Entry 7D6R (X-ray diffraction, 1.60 A resolution); this record covers chains A and G of the 7 polymer chains in the assembly.

[Chain A]
Molecule: rRNA N-glycosylase
Source organism: Escherichia coli
Notes: EC 3.2.2.22
UniProt: Q8XBV2 (Q8XBV2_ECOLX); residues 1-297 here correspond to UniProt positions 23-319 (UniProt number = residue number + 22)
Amino-acid sequence (297 residues; row label = number of the first residue in the row):
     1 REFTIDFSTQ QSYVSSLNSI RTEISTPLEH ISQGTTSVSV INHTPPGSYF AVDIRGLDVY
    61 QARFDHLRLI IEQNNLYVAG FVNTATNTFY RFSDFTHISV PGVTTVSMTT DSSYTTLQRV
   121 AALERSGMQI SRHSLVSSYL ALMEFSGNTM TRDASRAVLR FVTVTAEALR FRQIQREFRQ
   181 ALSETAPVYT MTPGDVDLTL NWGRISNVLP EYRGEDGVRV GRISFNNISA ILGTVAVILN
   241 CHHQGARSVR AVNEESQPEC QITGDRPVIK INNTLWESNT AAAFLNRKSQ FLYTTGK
Unresolved in the structure: 242-256
Cystine bridges: Cys241-Cys260
Reported in the primary citation:
  - binding site for MMA betaAla peptide (chain G): Glu72, Tyr77, Val78, Asp94, Ser112, Tyr114, Thr115, Glu167, Arg170, Thr199, Gly203
  - catalytic residues: Glu167, Arg170 (citing earlier work)

[Chain G]
Molecule: MMA betaAla peptide
Source organism: Escherichia coli
Amino-acid sequence (11 residues; row label = number of the first residue in the row):
     1 MAMMXRRRRA X
Unresolved in the structure: 1-5
Modified residues: BAL (beta-alanine) at position 5; NH2 (amino group) at position 11

[Chain A / chain G interface]
Contacting residue pairs (22; chain A residue first):
  Tyr77(A) with Arg9(G); Ala10(G); NH2_11(G)
  Val78(A) with Ala10(G), hydrogen bond (backbone-backbone); NH2_11(G), hydrogen bond (backbone-backbone)
  Asp94(A) with Arg6(G); Arg9(G), salt bridge
  Phe95(A) with Arg9(G)
  Ser112(A) with Arg9(G); Ala10(G), hydrogen bond (backbone-backbone); NH2_11(G), hydrogen bond (side chain-backbone)
  Ser113(A) with Arg8(G)
  Tyr114(A) with Arg8(G), hydrogen bond (backbone-backbone); Ala10(G), hydrophobic
  Thr115(A) with Arg7(G), hydrogen bond
  Leu117(A) with Ala10(G), hydrophobic
  Val162(A) with Ala10(G)
  Glu167(A) with Arg8(G), salt bridge
  Arg170(A) with Arg8(G)
  Thr199(A) with Arg8(G), hydrogen bond (backbone-side chain)
  Leu200(A) with Arg8(G)
  Trp202(A) with Arg8(G)
Interface residues without a listed pair, chain A (16 interface residues in all): Glu259
From the paper, about this interface:
  - pairs named by the authors: Glu72(A)-Arg9(G), Tyr77(A)-Arg9(G), Val78(A)-Ala10(G), Asp94(A)-Arg9(G) (salt bridge), Asp94(A)-Arg6(G), Ser112(A)-Ala10(G), Tyr114(A)-Arg8(G), Thr115(A)-Arg7(G), Arg170(A)-Ala10(G), Thr199(A)-Arg8(G), Gly203(A)-Arg8(G), Arg8(G)-Glu167(A)

[Summary]
The interface between chain A and chain G involves 16 residues on one side and 6 on the other; the contacts
include 7 hydrogen bonds and 2 salt bridges. Polar contacts include Asp94(A)-Arg9(G), Glu167(A)-Arg8(G) and
Ser112(A)-NH2_11(G). The paper describes contacts between Glu72(A) and Arg9(G), Tyr77(A) and Arg9(G) and
Val78(A) and Ala10(G) among others; a salt bridge between Asp94(A) and Arg9(G). The paper reports catalytic
residues Glu167(A) and Arg170(A); a binding site for MMA betaAla peptide (chain G) at Glu72(A), Tyr77(A) and
Val78(A) among others.
Here chain A is rRNA N-glycosylase and chain G is MMA betaAla peptide, both from Escherichia coli. Entry 7D6R
(Crystal structure of the Stx2a complexed with MMA betaAla peptide) was determined by X-ray diffraction
together with 7D6Q from the same study.
